PDB entry 1B0R | X-ray diffraction, 2.90 A resolution | chains A and C of the 3 polymer chains in the assembly

[Chain A]
Molecule: Protein (HLA-A*0201)
Organism: Homo sapiens
Notes: fragment: extracellular domains alpha 1, alpha 2 and alpha 3
Reference sequence: P01892 (1A02_HUMAN); residues 1-275 here correspond to UniProt positions 25-299 (UniProt number = residue number + 24)
Sequence (275 residues; row label = number of the first residue in the row):
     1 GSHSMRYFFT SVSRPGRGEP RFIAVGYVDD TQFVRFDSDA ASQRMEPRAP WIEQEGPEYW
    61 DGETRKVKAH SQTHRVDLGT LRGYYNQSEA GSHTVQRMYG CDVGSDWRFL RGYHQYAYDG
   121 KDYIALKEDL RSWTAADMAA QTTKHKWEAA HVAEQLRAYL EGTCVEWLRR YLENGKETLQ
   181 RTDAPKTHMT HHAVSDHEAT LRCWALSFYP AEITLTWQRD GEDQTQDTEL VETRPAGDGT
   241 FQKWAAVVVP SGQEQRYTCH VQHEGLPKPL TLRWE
Unresolved in the structure: 220-225
Disulfide bonds: Cys101-Cys164, Cys203-Cys259
From the paper describing this entry:
  - conformationally variable residues (side-chain flip): Arg97, Tyr116, Lys146

[Chain C]
Molecule: Protein (influenza matrix peptide)
Notes: engineered mutation(s): NON
Sequence (9 residues; row label = number of the first residue in the row):
   701 GILGFVFTX
Unresolved in the structure: 704-705
Modified positions: CDE (1,2-dimethyl-propylamine) at position 709

[How chain A and chain C interact]
Contacting residue pairs (36; chain A residue first):
  Met5(A) - Gly701(C)
  Tyr7(A) - Gly701(C)  hydrogen bond (side chain-backbone)
  Tyr7(A) - Ile702(C)  hydrogen bond (side chain-backbone)
  Phe9(A) - Ile702(C)  hydrophobic
  Glu63(A) - Gly701(C)
  Glu63(A) - Ile702(C)  hydrogen bond (side chain-backbone)
  Lys66(A) - Ile702(C)  hydrogen bond (side chain-backbone)
  Lys66(A) - Leu703(C)
  Val67(A) - Ile702(C)
  His70(A) - Leu703(C)  hydrogen bond (side chain-backbone)
  His70(A) - Val706(C)
  Thr73(A) - Val706(C)  hydrogen bond (side chain-backbone)
  Thr73(A) - Phe707(C)
  Thr73(A) - Thr708(C)
  Asp77(A) - Thr708(C)
  Asp77(A) - CDE_709(C)  hydrogen bond (side chain-backbone)
  Leu81(A) - CDE_709(C)
  Arg97(A) - Val706(C)
  Arg97(A) - Phe707(C)  hydrogen bond (side chain-backbone)
  Tyr99(A) - Ile702(C)
  Tyr99(A) - Leu703(C)  hydrogen bond (side chain-backbone)
  Tyr99(A) - Val706(C)  hydrophobic
  His114(A) - Leu703(C)
  Tyr116(A) - CDE_709(C)
  Tyr123(A) - CDE_709(C)
  Thr143(A) - CDE_709(C)
  Trp147(A) - Phe707(C)
  Trp147(A) - Thr708(C)  hydrogen bond (side chain-backbone)
  Trp147(A) - CDE_709(C)
  Val152(A) - Phe707(C)  hydrophobic
  Gln155(A) - Phe707(C)
  Tyr159(A) - Gly701(C)  hydrogen bond (side chain-backbone)
  Tyr159(A) - Ile702(C)  hydrogen bond (side chain-backbone)
  Tyr159(A) - Leu703(C)  hydrophobic
  Trp167(A) - Gly701(C)
  Tyr171(A) - Gly701(C)  hydrogen bond (side chain-backbone)
Interface residues without a listed pair, chain A (26 interface residues in all): Met45, Val76, Thr80, Leu156

[Overview]
26 residues of chain A and 7 residues of chain C are in contact, with 13 hydrogen bonds. Polar pairs include
Tyr7(A)-Gly701(C), Tyr7(A)-Ile702(C) and Glu63(A)-Ile702(C). The paper reports conformational variability at
Arg97(A), Tyr116(A) and Lys146(A).
Chain A is Protein (HLA-A*0201) (Homo sapiens) and chain C is Protein (influenza matrix peptide); the
structure, Crystal structure of HLA-A*0201 complexed with a peptide with the carboxyl-terminal group
substituted by a methyl ..., was determined by X-ray diffraction.
